Entry 9B7N (electron microscopy, 3.02 A resolution); this record covers chains C and H of the 8 polymer chains in the assembly.

[Chain C]
Molecule: Capsid protein VP1
Source organism: Adeno-associated virus
UniProtKB: Q6JC22 (Q6JC22_9VIRU); numbering as in UniProt (aligned over 203-736)
Sequence (534 residues; numbered 203 to 736; the number before each row is that of its first residue):
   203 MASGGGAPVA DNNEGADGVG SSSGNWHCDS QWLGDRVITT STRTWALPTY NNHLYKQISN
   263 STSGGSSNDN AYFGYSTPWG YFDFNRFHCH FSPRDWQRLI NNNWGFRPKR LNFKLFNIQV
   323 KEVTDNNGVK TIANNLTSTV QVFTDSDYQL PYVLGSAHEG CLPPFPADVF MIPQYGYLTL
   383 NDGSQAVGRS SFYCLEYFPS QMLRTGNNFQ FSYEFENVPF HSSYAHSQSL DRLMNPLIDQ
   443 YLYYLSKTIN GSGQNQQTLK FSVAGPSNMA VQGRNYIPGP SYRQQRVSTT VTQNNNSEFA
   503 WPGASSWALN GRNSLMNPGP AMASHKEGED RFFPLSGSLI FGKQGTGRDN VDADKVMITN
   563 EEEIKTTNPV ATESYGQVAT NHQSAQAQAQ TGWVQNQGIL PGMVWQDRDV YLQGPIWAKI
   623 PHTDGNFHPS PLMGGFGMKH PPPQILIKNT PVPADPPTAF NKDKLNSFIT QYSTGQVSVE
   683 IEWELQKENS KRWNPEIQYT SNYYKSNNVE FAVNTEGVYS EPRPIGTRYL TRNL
Unresolved in the structure: 203-218, 326-333, 654-668
From the paper describing this entry:
  - mutagenesis - Q588R: abolished binding to Fab1-1

[Chain H]
Molecule: Fab2-4 heavy chain
Source organism: Homo sapiens
Sequence (126 residues; numbered 20 to 145; the number before each row is that of its first residue):
    20 EVQLLESGGG LVHPGGSLRL SCAASGFPFS NFAMSWVRQA PGKGLEWVST ISGSSGSTYY
    80 ADSVRGRFTI SRDYSKNTVY LEMNSLRADD TAIYYCAKDR MITFGEVIVK HYDAFEIWGQ
   140 GTRVAV
Disulfide bonds: Cys-41/Cys-115

[Chain C / chain H interface]
Pairs across the interface (40; chain C residue first):
  Thr-491(C) / Ile-127(H)
  Thr-491(C) / Val-128(H)
  Thr-491(C) / Lys-129(H)
  Thr-492(C) / Tyr-78(H)
  Thr-492(C) / Tyr-131(H)  hydrogen bond
  Gly-530(C) / Gly-75(H)
  Glu-531(C) / Gly-75(H)
  Asp-532(C) / Ser-71(H)
  Asp-532(C) / Ser-73(H)  hydrogen bond
  Asp-532(C) / Gly-75(H)
  Asp-532(C) / Ser-76(H)  hydrogen bond
  Asp-532(C) / Ile-127(H)
  Asp-532(C) / His-130(H)  salt bridge
  Arg-533(C) / Ser-76(H)
  Arg-533(C) / Tyr-78(H)
  Arg-533(C) / Ile-127(H)
  Phe-534(C) / Ile-127(H)
  Met-559(C) / Val-126(H)  hydrophobic
  Ile-560(C) / Glu-125(H)
  Ile-560(C) / Val-126(H)
  Ile-560(C) / Ile-127(H)  hydrogen bond (backbone-backbone)
  Thr-561(C) / Glu-125(H)
  Thr-561(C) / Ile-127(H)
  Asn-562(C) / Gly-124(H)  hydrogen bond (side chain-backbone)
  Asn-562(C) / Glu-125(H)  hydrogen bond (backbone-backbone)
  Asn-562(C) / Val-126(H)
  Asn-562(C) / Ile-127(H)
  Tyr-701(C) / Glu-125(H)
  Asn-704(C) / Pro-47(H)
  Asn-704(C) / Asn-50(H)  hydrogen bond
  Asn-704(C) / Ile-121(H)
  Tyr-706(C) / Phe-46(H)  hydrophobic
  Tyr-706(C) / Pro-47(H)
  Arg-725(C) / Phe-123(H)
  Arg-725(C) / Glu-125(H)  salt bridge
  Pro-726(C) / Glu-125(H)
  Pro-726(C) / Val-126(H)  hydrophobic
  Ile-727(C) / Glu-125(H)
  Gly-728(C) / Glu-125(H)
  Tyr-731(C) / Glu-125(H)  hydrogen bond
Other interface residues (no listed pair), chain C (22 interface residues in all): His-527, Phe-535, Glu-712
Other interface residues (no listed pair), chain H (21 interface residues in all): Gly-45, Phe-51, Lys-117
The authors on this interface:
  - epitope / paratope residues, chain C: Asp-532(C), Tyr-706(C)

[In short]
Chain C and chain H form an interface of 22 and 21 residues respectively; the contacts include 8 hydrogen
bonds and 2 salt bridges. Polar pairs include Asp-532(C)/His-130(H), Arg-725(C)/Glu-125(H) and
Thr-492(C)/Tyr-131(H). From the paper: Q588R of chain C abolishes binding to Fab1-1; epitope/paratope residues
Asp-532(C) and Tyr-706(C).
Here chain C is Capsid protein VP1 (Adeno-associated virus) and chain H is Fab2-4 heavy chain (Homo sapiens).
Entry 9B7N (Fab2-4 in complex with the capsid of Adeno-associated virus type 9) was determined by electron
microscopy (same publication as 9B6N, 9B6O, 9B6Q, 9B6R, 9B6S, 9B6T and 9 further entries).
